Entry 1M8X (X-ray diffraction, 2.20 A resolution); this record covers chains C and A.

Chain C:
Molecule: 8-nt RNA strand
Sequence (8 nucleotides; numbered 12 to 19; the number before each row is that of its first residue):
    12 UUGUAUAU

Chain A:
Molecule: Pumilio 1
From: Homo sapiens
Notes: fragment: Pumilio-homology domain, Residues 828-1176
UniProtKB: Q14671 (PUM1_HUMAN); residue numbers follow UniProt; this construct covers 828-1176
Chain sequence (349 residues; row label = number of the first residue in the row):
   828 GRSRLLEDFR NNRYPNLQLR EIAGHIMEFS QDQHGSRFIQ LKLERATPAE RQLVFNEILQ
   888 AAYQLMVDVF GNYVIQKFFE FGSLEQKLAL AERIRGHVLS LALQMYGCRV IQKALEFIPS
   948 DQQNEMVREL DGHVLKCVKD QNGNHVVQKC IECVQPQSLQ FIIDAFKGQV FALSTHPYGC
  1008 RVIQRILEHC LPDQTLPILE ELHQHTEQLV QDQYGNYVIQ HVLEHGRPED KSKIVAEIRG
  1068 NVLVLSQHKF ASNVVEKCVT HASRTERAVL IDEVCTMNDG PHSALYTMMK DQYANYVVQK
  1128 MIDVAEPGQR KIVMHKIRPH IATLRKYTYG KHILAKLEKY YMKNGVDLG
Disordered / not traced: 1169-1176
Curated features (UniProtKB/Swiss-Prot):
  - region: Ser863 to Gln867 (Adenine-nucleotide binding in RNA target), Asn899 to Gln903 (Uracil-nucleotide binding in RNA target), Cys935 to Gln939 (Adenine-nucleotide binding in RNA target), Asn971 to Gln975 (Non-specific-nucleotide binding in RNA target), Cys1007 to Gln1011 (Adenine-nucleotide binding in RNA target), Asn1043 to Gln1047 (Uracil-nucleotide binding in RNA target), Ser1079 to Glu1083 (Guanine-nucleotide binding in RNA target), Asn1122 to Gln1126 (Uracil-nucleotide binding in RNA target)
  - natural variant: Thr1033 (T1033S: In SCA47), Arg1137 (R1137W: In SCA47), Arg1145 (R1145W: In NEDMSF)
  - mutagenesis: Ser863 to Gln867 (B and inds cytosine-nucleotide in RNA target), Asn899 to Gln903 (Specifically binds cytosine-nucleotide in RNA target), Cys935 to Gln939 (Specifically binds cytosine-nucleotide in RNA target), Asn971 to Gln975 (Specifically binds cytosine-nucleotide in RNA target), Cys1007 to Gln1011 (Specifically binds cytosine-nucleotide in RNA target; Specifically binds guanine-nucleotide in RNA target), Cys1007 (C1007N: Specifically binds uracil-nucleotide in RNA target), Asn1043 to Gln1047 (Specifically binds cytosine-nucleotide in RNA target), Asn1043 to Tyr1044 (Changes the specificity for RNA; when associated with E-1047), Gln1047 (Q1047E: Changes the specificity for RNA; when associated with 1043-SN-1044), Ser1079 to Glu1083 (Specifically binds cytosine-nucleotide in RNA target), Asn1122 to Gln1126 (Specifically binds cytosine-nucleotide in RNA target)
What the authors report for this chain:
  - binding site for the 8-nt RNA strand (chain C): His972, Gln975, Arg1008
  - conformationally variable residues (order/disorder transition): Arg1137 to Tyr1168

How chain C and chain A interact:
Pairs across the interface (39; chain C residue first):
  U13(C) - Gln1119(A)  base contact
  U13(C) - Asn1122(A)  hydrogen bond to the base
  U13(C) - Tyr1123(A)  hydrogen bond to the base
  U13(C) - Gln1126(A)  hydrogen bond to the base
  U13(C) - Tyr1156(A)  base contact
  U13(C) - His1159(A)  stacking on the base
  G14(C) - Lys1076(A)  sugar contact
  G14(C) - Ser1079(A)  hydrogen bond to the base
  G14(C) - Asn1080(A)  hydrogen bond to the base
  G14(C) - Glu1083(A)  hydrogen bond to the base
  G14(C) - Tyr1120(A)  sugar contact
  G14(C) - Tyr1123(A)  stacking on the base
  U15(C) - Gln1040(A)  base contact
  U15(C) - Asn1043(A)  hydrogen bond to the base
  U15(C) - Tyr1044(A)  hydrogen bond to the base
  U15(C) - Gln1047(A)  hydrogen bond to the base
  U15(C) - Lys1076(A)  sugar contact
  U15(C) - Phe1077(A)  base contact
  U15(C) - Asn1080(A)  base contact
  A16(C) - Cys1007(A)  base contact
  A16(C) - Arg1008(A)  sugar contact
  A16(C) - Gln1011(A)  hydrogen bond to the base
  A16(C) - Tyr1041(A)  sugar contact
  A16(C) - Tyr1044(A)  stacking on the base
  U17(C) - Asn971(A)  base contact
  U17(C) - His972(A)  hydrogen bond to the base
  U17(C) - Gln975(A)  hydrogen bond to the base
  U17(C) - Arg1008(A)  hydrogen bond to the sugar
  A18(C) - Cys935(A)  base contact
  A18(C) - Arg936(A)  base contact
  A18(C) - Gln939(A)  hydrogen bond to the base
  A18(C) - Asn969(A)  sugar contact
  A18(C) - His972(A)  stacking on the base
  U19(C) - Val896(A)  sugar contact
  U19(C) - Asn899(A)  hydrogen bond to the base
  U19(C) - Tyr900(A)  hydrogen bond to the base
  U19(C) - Gln903(A)  base contact
  U19(C) - Tyr933(A)  sugar contact
  U19(C) - Arg936(A)  base contact
Other interface residues (no listed pair), chain A (34 interface residues in all): Met932, Gln968

In short:
The interface between chain C and chain A involves 7 residues on one side and 34 on the other; the contacts
include 16 hydrogen bonds and 4 aromatic stacking contacts. Polar contacts include U13(C)-Asn1122(A),
U13(C)-Tyr1123(A) and U13(C)-Gln1126(A). From the paper: a binding site for the 8-nt RNA strand (chain C) at
His972(A), Gln975(A) and Arg1008(A); conformational variability at Arg1137(A).
Chain C is an 8-nt RNA strand and chain A is Pumilio 1 (Homo sapiens); the structure, Crystal structure of the
pumilio-homology domain from human PUMILIO1 in complex with NRE1-14 RNA, was determined by X-ray diffraction
(same publication as 1M8W and 1M8Y).
